PDB entry 8QOC | X-ray diffraction, 2.83 A resolution | chains A and B of the 4 polymer chains in the assembly

Chain A (and B):
Molecule: Pyridoxal 5'-phosphate synthase subunit PdxS
Organism: Staphylococcus aureus
Notes: chain B of this document is another copy of the same molecule, construct and numbering; everything in this record applies to it too
UniProt: P60798 (PDXS_STAAN); residues 5-277 here = UniProt positions 5-277
Chain sequence (274 residues; each row starts with the number of its first residue):
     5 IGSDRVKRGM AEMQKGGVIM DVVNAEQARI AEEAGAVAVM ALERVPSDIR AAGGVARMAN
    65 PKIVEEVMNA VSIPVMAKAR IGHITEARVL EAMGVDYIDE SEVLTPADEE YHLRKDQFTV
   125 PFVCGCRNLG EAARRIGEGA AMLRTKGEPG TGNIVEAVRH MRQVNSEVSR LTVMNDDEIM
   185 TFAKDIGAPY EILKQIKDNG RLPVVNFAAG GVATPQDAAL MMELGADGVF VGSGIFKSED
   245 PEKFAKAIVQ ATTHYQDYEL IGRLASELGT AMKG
Not modelled in the structure: 278 (chain B: 5-6, 55-58, 277-278)
Construct notes: expression tag (278)

How chain A and chain B interact:
Contacting residue pairs (36; chain A residue first):
  Ile88(A) with Asp181(B)
  Glu114(A) with Thr185(B), hydrogen bond (backbone-side chain)
  Tyr115(A) with Asp181(B); Glu182(B); Thr185(B)
  His116(A) with Asp181(B)
  Arg118(A) with Asp180(B), hydrogen bond (side chain-backbone); Asp181(B); Tyr194(B), hydrogen bond; Lys198(B)
  Asp120(A) with Lys198(B), salt bridge
  Gln121(A) with Asp180(B), hydrogen bond
  Arg138(A) with Met184(B); Lys188(B)
  Gly141(A) with Tyr194(B)
  Glu142(A) with Met184(B)
  Asp180(A) with Arg118(B), hydrogen bond (backbone-side chain); Gln121(B), hydrogen bond
  Asp181(A) with Ile88(B); Tyr115(B); His116(B); Arg118(B)
  Glu182(A) with Tyr115(B)
  Met184(A) with Arg138(B); Glu142(B); Pro193(B), hydrophobic
  Thr185(A) with Glu114(B), hydrogen bond (side chain-backbone); Tyr115(B)
  Lys188(A) with Arg138(B)
  Pro193(A) with Met184(B), hydrophobic; Glu195(B)
  Tyr194(A) with Arg118(B), hydrogen bond; Gly141(B); Glu195(B), hydrogen bond (backbone-side chain)
  Glu195(A) with Glu195(B), hydrogen bond (backbone-side chain)
  Lys198(A) with Arg118(B)
Also at the interface, not in a pair above, chain A (22 interface residues in all): Gly191, Ile196
Also at the interface, not in a pair above, chain B (20 interface residues in all): Asp120

Overview:
22 residues of chain A and 20 residues of chain B are in contact, with 10 hydrogen bonds and 1 salt bridge.
Polar contacts include Asp120(A)-Lys198(B), Glu114(A)-Thr185(B) and Arg118(A)-Asp180(B).
Both chains are Pyridoxal 5'-phosphate synthase subunit PdxS (Staphylococcus aureus). Entry 8QOC (Crystal
structure of Staphylococcus aureus PLP Synthase (Pdx1)) was determined by X-ray diffraction together with 8U7J
and 8U9E from the same study.
